PDB entry 8WFN | electron microscopy, 4.48 A resolution (low resolution: residue-level contacts below are approximate; hydrogen-bond / salt-bridge calls are withheld) | chains A and G of the 8 polymer chains in the assembly

# Chain A (and G)
Name: SIR2-like domain-containing protein
From: Bacillus subtilis
Notes: chain G of this document is another copy of the same molecule, construct and numbering; everything in this record applies to it too
Chain sequence (1005 residues; row label = number of the first residue in the row):
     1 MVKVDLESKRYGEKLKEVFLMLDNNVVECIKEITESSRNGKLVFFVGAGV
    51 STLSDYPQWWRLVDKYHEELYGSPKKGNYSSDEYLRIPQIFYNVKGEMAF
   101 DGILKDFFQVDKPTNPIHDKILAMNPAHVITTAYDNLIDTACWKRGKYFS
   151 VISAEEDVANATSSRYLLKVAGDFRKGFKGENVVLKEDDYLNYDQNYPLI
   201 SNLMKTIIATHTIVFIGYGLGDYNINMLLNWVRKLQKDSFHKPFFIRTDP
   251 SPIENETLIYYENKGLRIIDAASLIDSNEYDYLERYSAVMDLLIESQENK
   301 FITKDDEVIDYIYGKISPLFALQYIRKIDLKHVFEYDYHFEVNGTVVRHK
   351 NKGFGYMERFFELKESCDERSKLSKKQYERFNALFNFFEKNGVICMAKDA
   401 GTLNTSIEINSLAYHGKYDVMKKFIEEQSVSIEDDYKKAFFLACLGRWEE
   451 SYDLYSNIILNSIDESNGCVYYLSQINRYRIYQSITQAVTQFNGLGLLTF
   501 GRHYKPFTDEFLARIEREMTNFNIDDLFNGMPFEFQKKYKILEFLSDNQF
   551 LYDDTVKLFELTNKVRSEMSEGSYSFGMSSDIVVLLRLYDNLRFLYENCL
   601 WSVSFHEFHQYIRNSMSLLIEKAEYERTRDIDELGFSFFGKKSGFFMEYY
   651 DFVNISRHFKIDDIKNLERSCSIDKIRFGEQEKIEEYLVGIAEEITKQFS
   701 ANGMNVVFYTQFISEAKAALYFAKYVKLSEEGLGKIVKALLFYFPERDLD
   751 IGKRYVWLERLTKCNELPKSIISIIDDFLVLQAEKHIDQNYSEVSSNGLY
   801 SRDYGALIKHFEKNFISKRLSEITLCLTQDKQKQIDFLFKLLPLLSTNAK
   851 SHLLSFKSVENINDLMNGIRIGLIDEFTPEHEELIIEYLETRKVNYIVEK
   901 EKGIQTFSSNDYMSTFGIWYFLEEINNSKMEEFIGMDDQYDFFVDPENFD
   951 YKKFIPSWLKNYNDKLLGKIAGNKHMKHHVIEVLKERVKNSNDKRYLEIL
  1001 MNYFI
Not modelled in the structure: 1-22, 73-79, 161-164, 270-278 (chain G: 1-21, 74-79, 180-185, 218-221, 298-315, 397-408, 427-431, 499-511, 553, 573-578, 629-648, 673-681, 703-704, 728-729, 767-768, 787-1005)

# Chain A / chain G interface
Contacting residue pairs - 15 pairs, chain A then chain G:
  S81(A) - S80(G)
  D82(A) - Y223(G)
  R86(A) - Y223(G)
  R86(A) - Y260(G)
  I90(A) - Y260(G)
  N93(A) - Y260(G)
  E254(A) - Y71(G)
  E256(A) - I90(G)
  E256(A) - V94(G)
  E256(A) - K95(G)
  I259(A) - V94(G)
  Y260(A) - R86(G)
  Y260(A) - Q89(G)
  Y260(A) - I90(G)
  K264(A) - R86(G)
Interface residues without a listed pair, chain A (15 interface residues in all): S80, Q89, L191, Y223, M227
Interface residues without a listed pair, chain G (15 interface residues in all): L70, D82, L191, N230, Y261, N263

# Summary
The chain A/chain G interface involves 15 residues from each chain.
Chain A and chain G are both SIR2-like domain-containing protein (Bacillus subtilis); the structure, Cryo-EM
structure of DSR2-TTP, was determined by electron microscopy.
